1UPT - chains A and B of the 4 polymer chains in the assembly; structure by X-ray diffraction, 1.70 A resolution.

# Chain A
Molecule: ADP-ribosylation factor-like protein 1
Source organism: Homo sapiens
UniProtKB: P40616 (ARL1_HUMAN); residue numbers follow UniProt; this construct covers 15-181
Chain sequence (171 residues; numbered 11 to 181; the number before each row is that of its first residue):
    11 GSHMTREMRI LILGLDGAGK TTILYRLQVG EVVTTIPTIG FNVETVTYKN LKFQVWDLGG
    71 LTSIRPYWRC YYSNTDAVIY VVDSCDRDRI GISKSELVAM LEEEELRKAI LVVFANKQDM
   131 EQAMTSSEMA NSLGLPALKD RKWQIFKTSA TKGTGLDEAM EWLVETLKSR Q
Not modelled in the structure: 11-12
Modified residues: Mse14, Mse18, Mse110, Mse130, Mse134, Mse139, Mse170 (selenomethionine; parent Met)
Bound ions: Mg2+: T31, T48 (together with GTP)
Residues lining bound ligands: GTP: L25, D26, G27, A28, G29, K30, T31, T32, T45, I46, P47, T48, D67, L68, G69, G70, N126, K127, D129, Mse130, S159, A160, T161
UniProt features mapped onto this chain:
  - binding site (GTP): G24 to T31, T45 to T48, G70, N126 to D129, A160, T161
  - binding site (Mg(2+)): T31, T48
  - mutagenesis: T31 (T31N: Loss of interaction with ARFIP1 and ARFIP2)
Reported in the primary citation:
  - Mg2+ coordination: T48
  - binding site for the ligand GTP: D67 to G70
  - conformationally variable residues (loop rearrangement, register shift): G40 to G50, F51 to D67, L68 to Y82
  - specificity-determining residues: I74, Y77

# Chain B
Molecule: Golgi autoantigen, golgin subfamily A member 4
Source organism: Homo sapiens
Notes: fragment: grip domain residues 2170-2228
UniProtKB: Q13439 (GOA4_HUMAN); numbering as in UniProt (aligned over 2170-2228)
Chain sequence (60 residues; numbered 2169 to 2228; the number before each row is that of its first residue):
  2169 MGEPTEFEYL RKVLFEYMMG RETKTMAKVI TTVLKFPDDQ TQKILEREDA RLMSWLRSSS
Not modelled in the structure: 2169-2170
Construct notes: variant S2222 (Phe in Q13439), W2223 (Thr in Q13439), L2224 (Ser in Q13439), R2225 (Pro in Q13439), S2226 (Arg in Q13439), S2227 (Ser in Q13439), S2228 (Gly in Q13439)
Modified residues: Mse2169 (selenomethionine); Mse2186, Mse2187, Mse2194, Mse2221 (selenomethionine; parent Met)
UniProt features mapped onto this chain:
  - mutagenesis: Y2177 (Y2177A: Loss of localization at the Golgi apparatus. Loss of ARL1-binding; Y2177F: No effect on localization at the Golgi apparatus), V2181 (V2181A: Abolishes Golgi localization), F2183 (F2183A: Abolishes Golgi localization), Y2185 (Y2185A: Loss of localization at the Golgi apparatus), Mse2186 (M2186A: Abolishes Golgi localization), T2193 (T2193A: Abolishes Golgi localization), Mse2194 (M2194A: Abolishes Golgi localization), V2197 (V2197A: Abolishes Golgi localization), I2198 (I2198A: Abolishes Golgi localization), L2202 (L2202A: Abolishes Golgi localization), F2204 (F2204A: Abolishes Golgi localization), I2212 (I2212A: Abolishes Golgi localization)
Reported in the primary citation:
  - self-association interface (contacts with another copy of this molecule); pairs are residue here / residue on that copy: R2179-L2202, Y2185-Y2185, Y2185-Mse2186, F2175, L2178, L2182
  - mutagenesis - Y2177A, Y2185A: abolished localization (citing earlier work)
  - mutagenesis - Y2177F: unchanged localization (citing earlier work)
  - mutagenesis - W2223A: decreased localization

# Interface between chain A and chain B
Contacting residue pairs (24; chain A residue first):
  I49(A) - T2173(B)
  I49(A) - E2176(B)
  I49(A) - Y2177(B)
  G50(A) - Y2177(B)
  F51(A) - K2180(B)
  F51(A) - V2181(B)  hydrophobic
  F51(A) - E2184(B)
  F51(A) - Mse2194(B)
  Q64(A) - E2190(B)  hydrogen bond
  W66(A) - E2190(B)
  W66(A) - Mse2194(B)  hydrophobic
  Y77(A) - E2174(B)
  Y77(A) - Y2177(B)
  Y77(A) - V2201(B)  hydrophobic
  C80(A) - T2193(B)
  C80(A) - K2196(B)
  C80(A) - V2197(B)  hydrophobic
  C80(A) - T2200(B)  hydrogen bond
  Y81(A) - Y2177(B)  hydrogen bond
  Y81(A) - T2193(B)
  Y81(A) - Mse2194(B)  hydrophobic
  Y81(A) - V2197(B)
  S83(A) - K2196(B)  hydrogen bond
  E115(A) - K2196(B)  salt bridge
Also at the interface, not in a pair above, chain A (13 interface residues in all): S73, I74, P76
Interface features reported in the paper:
  - residue pairs: I74(A)-Y2177(B), Y77(A)-Y2177(B), C80(A)-T2200(B) (hydrogen bond), Y81(A)-Y2177(B) (hydrogen bond)
  - hot spots on chain A (mutagenesis) - C80H: abolished binding to Golgi autoantigen, golgin subfamily A member 4 (chain B)
  - interface residues, chain B: Y2177(B)
  - hot spots on chain B (mutagenesis) - Y2177A: abolished binding to ADP-ribosylation factor-like protein 1 (chain A) (citing earlier work)

# In short
The interface between chain A and chain B involves 13 residues on one side and 14 on the other; the contacts
include 4 hydrogen bonds and 1 salt bridge. Polar pairs include E115(A)-K2196(B), Q64(A)-E2190(B) and
C80(A)-T2200(B). The authors report contacts between I74(A) and Y2177(B) and Y77(A) and Y2177(B); hydrogen
bonds between C80(A) and T2200(B) and Y81(A) and Y2177(B). From the paper: a binding site for the ligand GTP
at D67(A); Y2177A and Y2185A of chain B abolish localization; 5 substitutions were tested in all.
Here chain A is ADP-ribosylation factor-like protein 1 and chain B is Golgi autoantigen, golgin subfamily A
member 4, both from Homo sapiens. Entry 1UPT (Structure of a complex of the golgin-245 GRIP domain with Arl1)
was determined by X-ray diffraction.
